7JV5 - chains B and N of the 5 polymer chains in the assembly; structure by electron microscopy, 3.00 A resolution.

== Chain B ==
Protein: Guanine nucleotide-binding protein G(I)/G(S)/G(T) subunit beta-1
From: Homo sapiens
UniProt: P62873 (GBB1_HUMAN); residue numbers follow UniProt; this construct covers 2-340
Chain sequence (354 residues; row label = number of the first residue in the row; numbers below 1 keep their minus sign (His-12 is residue -12)):
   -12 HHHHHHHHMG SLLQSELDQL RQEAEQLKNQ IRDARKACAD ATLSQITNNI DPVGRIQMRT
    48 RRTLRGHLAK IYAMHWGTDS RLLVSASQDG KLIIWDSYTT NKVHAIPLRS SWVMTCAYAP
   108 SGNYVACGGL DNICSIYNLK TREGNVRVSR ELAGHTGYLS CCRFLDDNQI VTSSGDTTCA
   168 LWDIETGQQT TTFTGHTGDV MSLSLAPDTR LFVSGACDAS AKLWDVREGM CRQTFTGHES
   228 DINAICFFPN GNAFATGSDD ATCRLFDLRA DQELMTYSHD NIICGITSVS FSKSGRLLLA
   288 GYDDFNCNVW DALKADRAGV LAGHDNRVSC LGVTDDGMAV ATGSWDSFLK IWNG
Not modelled in the structure: -12 to 2
Differences from the reference sequence: expression tag (-12 to 1, 341)
Swiss-Prot annotation at these positions:
  - modified residue: Ser2 (N-acetylserine), His266 (Phosphohistidine)
  - natural variant: Leu30 (L30F: In MRD42; uncertain significance), Arg52 (R52G: In MRD42), Gly64 (G64V: In MRD42), Asp76 (D76E: In MRD42; D76G: In MRD42), Gly77 (G77S: In MRD42), Lys78 (K78R: In MRD42), Ile80 (I80N: In MRD42; I80T: In MRD42), His91 (H91R: In MRD42; uncertain significance), Ala92 (A92T: In MRD42), Pro94 (P94S: In MRD42), Leu95 (L95P: In MRD42), Arg96 (R96L: In MRD42), 5 further natural variant entries in UniProt

== Chain N ==
Protein: Nanobody 35
From: synthetic construct
Notes: antibody fragment or engineered binder
Chain sequence (135 residues; each row starts with the number of its first residue; numbering starts at 0):
     0 MQVQLQESGG GLVQPGGSLR LSCAASGFTF SNYKMNWVRQ APGKGLEWVS DISQSGASIS
    60 YTGSVKGRFT ISRDNAKNTL YLQMNSLKPE DTAVYYCARC PAPFTRDCFD VTSTTYAYRG
   120 QGTQVTVSSH HHHHH
Not modelled in the structure: 0, 129-134
Disulfides: Cys22-Cys96, Cys99-Cys107

== Chain B / chain N interface ==
Pairs across the interface (24; chain B residue first):
  Arg8(B) - Gln120(N)  hydrogen bond
  Lys15(B) - Gln1(N)
  Arg19(B) - Gln3(N)
  Thr184(B) - Thr114(N)
  Thr184(B) - Ala116(N)
  Cys204(B) - Tyr117(N)  hydrogen bond (backbone-side chain)
  Asp205(B) - Ala116(N)
  Asp205(B) - Tyr117(N)
  Ala206(B) - Tyr117(N)
  Thr223(B) - Gln1(N)  hydrogen bond (backbone-backbone)
  His225(B) - Val2(N)
  Glu226(B) - Val2(N)
  Glu226(B) - Gly26(N)
  Glu226(B) - Phe27(N)
  Glu226(B) - Thr28(N)
  Glu226(B) - Tyr32(N)  hydrogen bond
  Glu226(B) - Arg98(N)  hydrogen bond (backbone-side chain)
  Ser227(B) - Pro100(N)  hydrogen bond (side chain-backbone)
  Ser227(B) - Tyr117(N)  hydrogen bond (backbone-side chain)
  Asp228(B) - Tyr117(N)  hydrogen bond
  Asp246(B) - Pro102(N)
  Asp247(B) - Tyr32(N)
  Asp247(B) - Pro102(N)
  Ile270(B) - Phe103(N)  hydrophobic
Also at the interface, not in a pair above, chain N (16 interface residues in all): Ala101

== Summary ==
Chain B and chain N form an interface of 15 and 16 residues respectively, with 8 hydrogen bonds. Among the
polar pairs are Arg8(B)-Gln120(N), Cys204(B)-Tyr117(N) and Glu226(B)-Tyr32(N).
Chain B is Guanine nucleotide-binding protein G(I)/G(S)/G(T) subunit beta-1 (Homo sapiens) and chain N is
Nanobody 35 (synthetic construct); the structure, Cryo-EM structure of SKF-81297-bound dopamine receptor 1 in
complex with Gs protein, was determined by electron microscopy (same publication as 7JVP and 7JVQ).
